6NC3 - chains A and C of the 24 polymer chains in the assembly; structure by electron microscopy, 4.50 A resolution (low resolution: residue-level contacts below are approximate; hydrogen-bond / salt-bridge calls are withheld).

Chain A (and C):
Molecule: HIV-1 Env AMC011 v4.2 SOSIP gp120
Source organism: Human immunodeficiency virus 1
Notes: engineered mutation(s): H66R, A316W, A501C; chain C of this document is another copy of the same molecule, construct and numbering; everything in this record applies to it too
Amino-acid sequence (512 residues; row label = number of the first residue in the row; note: 36 numbers in that range are skipped by the numbering (no residue carries them; nothing is unmodelled there); a row labelled like 135A-135T holds insertion residues (135A, then the next letters in order); numbers below 1 keep their minus sign (Met-4 is residue -4)):
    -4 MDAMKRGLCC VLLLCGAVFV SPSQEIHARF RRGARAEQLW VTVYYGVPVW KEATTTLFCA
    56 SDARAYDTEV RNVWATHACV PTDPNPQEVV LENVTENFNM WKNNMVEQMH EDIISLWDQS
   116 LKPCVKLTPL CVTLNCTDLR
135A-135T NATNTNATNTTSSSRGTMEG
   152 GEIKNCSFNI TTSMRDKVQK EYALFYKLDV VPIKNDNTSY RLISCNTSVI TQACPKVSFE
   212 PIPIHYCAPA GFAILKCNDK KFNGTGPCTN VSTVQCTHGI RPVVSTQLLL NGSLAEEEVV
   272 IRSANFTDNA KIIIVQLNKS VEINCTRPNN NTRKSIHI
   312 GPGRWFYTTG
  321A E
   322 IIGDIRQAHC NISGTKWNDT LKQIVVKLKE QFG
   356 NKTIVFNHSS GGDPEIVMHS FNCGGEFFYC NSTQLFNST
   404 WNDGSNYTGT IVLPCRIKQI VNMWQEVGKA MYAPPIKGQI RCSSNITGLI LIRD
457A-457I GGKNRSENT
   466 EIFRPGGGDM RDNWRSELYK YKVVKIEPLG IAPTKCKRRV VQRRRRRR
Disordered / not traced: -4 to 32, 135A-135T, 404-413, 457A-457I, 506-513
Disulfides: Cys54-Cys74, Cys119-Cys205, Cys126-Cys196, Cys131-Cys157, Cys218-Cys247, Cys228-Cys239, Cys296-Cys331, Cys378-Cys445, Cys385-Cys418
Glycans and other covalent adducts: glycan linked to Asn88, Asn241; N-acetylglucosamine (NAG) linked to Asn130, Asn197, Asn234, Asn262, Asn276, Asn295, Asn332, Asn448
From the paper describing this entry:
  - post-translational modification sites: Asn88, Asn241

Interface between chain A and chain C:
Pairs across the interface (10; chain A residue first):
  Thr123(A) with Arg166(C)
  Cys126(A) with Arg166(C)
  Val127(A) with Arg166(C)
  Arg192(A) with Asp167(C)
  Cys196(A) with Arg166(C); Pro313(C); Gly314(C)
  Asn197(A) with Pro313(C); Gly314(C)
  Thr198(A) with Gly314(C)
Interface residues without a listed pair, chain A (8 interface residues in all): Ser199
Interface residues without a listed pair, chain C (5 interface residues in all): Trp316

Overview:
8 residues of chain A and 5 residues of chain C are in contact. N-acetylglucosamine is covalently linked to
Asn130(A), Asn197(A), Asn234(A), Asn262(A), Asn276(A) and Asn295(A) and 2 more. From the paper: modification
sites Asn88(A) and Asn241(A).
Both chains are HIV-1 Env AMC011 v4.2 SOSIP gp120 (Human immunodeficiency virus 1). Entry 6NC3 (AMC011 v4.2
SOSIP Env trimer in complex with fusion peptide targeting antibody VRC34 fragment antigen binding) was
determined by electron microscopy, deposited together with 6NC2 and 6NCP.
